7RMI - chains A and R of the 6 polymer chains in the assembly; structure by electron microscopy, 3.20 A resolution.

[Chain A]
Protein: Guanine nucleotide-binding protein G(s) subunit alpha isoforms short, with certain residues mutated to match Guanine nucleotide-binding protein G(q) subunit
Source organism: Homo sapiens
Reference sequence: P63092 (GNAS2_HUMAN); the construct has insertions or renumbered stretches relative to UniProt, so the offset changes along the chain: 26-56 = UniProt 26-56; 188-195 = UniProt 57-64; 204-253 = UniProt 204-253; 264-394 = UniProt 264-394
Sequence (229 residues; numbered 25 to 394; 141 numbers in that range are skipped by the numbering (no residue carries them; nothing is unmodelled there); the number before each row is that of its first residue):
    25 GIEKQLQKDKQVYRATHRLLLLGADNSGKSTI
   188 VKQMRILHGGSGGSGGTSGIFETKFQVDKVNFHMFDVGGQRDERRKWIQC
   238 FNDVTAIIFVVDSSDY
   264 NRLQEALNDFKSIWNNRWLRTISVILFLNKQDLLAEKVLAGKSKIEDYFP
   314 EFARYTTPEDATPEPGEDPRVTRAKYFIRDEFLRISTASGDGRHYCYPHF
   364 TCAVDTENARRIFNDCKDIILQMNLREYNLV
Disordered / not traced: 188-206, 304-310, 322-330
Sequence notes: expression tag (25); engineered mutation Asp49 (Gly in P63092), Asn50 (Glu in P63092), Asp249 (Ala in P63092), Asp252 (Ser in P63092), Asp272 (Leu in P63092), Ala372 (Ile in P63092), Ile375 (Val in P63092), Lys380 (Arg in P63092), Leu384 (Gln in P63092), Gln385 (Arg in P63092), Asn387 (His in P63092), Glu390 (Gln in P63092), Asn392 (Glu in P63092), Val394 (Leu in P63092); linker (196-203)

[Chain R]
Protein: Substance-P receptor
Source organism: Homo sapiens
Reference sequence: P25103 (NK1R_HUMAN); numbering as in UniProt (aligned over 1-407)
Sequence (418 residues; numbered -10 to 407; the number before each row is that of its first residue; numbers below 1 keep their minus sign (Asp-10 is residue -10)):
   -10 DYKDDDDASIDMDNVLPVDSDLSPNISTNTSEPNQFVQPAWQIVLWAAAY
    40 TVIVVTSVVGNVVVMWIILAHKRMRTVTNYFLVNLAFAEASMAAFNTVVN
    90 FTYAVHNEWYYGLFYCKFHNFFPIAAVFASIYSMTAVAFDRYMAIIHPLQ
   140 PRLSATATKVVICVIWVLALLLAFPQGYYSTTETMPSRVVCMIEWPEHPN
   190 KIYEKVYHICVTVLIYFLPLLVIGYAYTVVGITLWASEIPGDSSDRYHEQ
   240 VSAKRKVVKMMIVVVCTFAICWLPFHIFFLLPYINPDLYLKKFIQQVYLA
   290 IMWLAMSSTMYNPIIYCCLNDRFRLGFKHAFRCCPFISAGDYEGLEMKST
   340 RYLQTQGSVYKVSRLETTISTVVGAHEEEPEDGPKATPSSLDLTSNCSSR
   390 SDSKTMTESFSFSSNVLS
Disordered / not traced: -10 to 22, 225-237, 321-407
Sequence notes: expression tag (-10 to 0)
Disulfide bonds: Cys105-Cys180
Swiss-Prot annotation at these positions:
  - binding site (CP-96345): His197
  - lipidation: Cys322 (S-palmitoyl cysteine)
  - glycosylation (N-linked (GlcNAc...) asparagine): Asn14, Asn18
  - natural variant: Tyr192 (Y192H: Display properties similar to those of the wild-type receptor)
From the paper describing this entry:
  - mutagenesis - N85D, N85Q, N89D, H108A, H108Q, Y287F, Y287H: decreased signaling with Substance P 6-11
  - mutagenesis - R177M (20-fold): decreased signaling in response to SP
  - mutagenesis - R177M: unchanged expression
  - mutagenesis - R177M: unchanged signaling in response to Ca2+ mobilization
  - mutagenesis - M174I: unchanged signaling in response to Ca2+ signaling

[Chain A / chain R interface]
Contacting residue pairs (32; chain A residue first):
  Arg38(A) with Pro140(R)
  His41(A) with Leu138(R), hydrogen bond (side chain-backbone)
  Val217(A) with Leu138(R), hydrophobic
  Phe219(A) with Leu138(R), hydrophobic
  Phe376(A) with Leu138(R), hydrophobic
  Cys379(A) with Leu138(R)
  Lys380(A) with Pro137(R); Leu138(R)
  Ile383(A) with Pro137(R); Leu138(R), hydrophobic
  Leu384(A) with Ile134(R); Pro137(R)
  Gln385(A) with Lys243(R)
  Asn387(A) with Ala133(R); Pro137(R)
  Leu388(A) with Ile134(R), hydrophobic
  Arg389(A) with Asn309(R), hydrogen bond; Arg311(R), hydrogen bond (backbone-side chain)
  Tyr391(A) with Thr67(R); Ala133(R), hydrophobic; Arg141(R)
  Asn392(A) with Met63(R); Asn68(R), hydrogen bond; Leu71(R); Leu308(R); Asn309(R), hydrogen bond; Arg311(R); Phe312(R)
  Leu393(A) with Val246(R); Leu308(R)
  Val394(A) with Ala242(R), hydrophobic; Leu308(R)
Interface residues without a listed pair, chain A (19 interface residues in all): Ala39, Glu390
Interface residues without a listed pair, chain R (19 interface residues in all): Arg130, Gln139

[In short]
Chain A and chain R each contribute 19 residues to their interface, with 5 hydrogen bonds. Polar contacts
include His41(A)-Leu138(R), Arg389(A)-Asn309(R) and Arg389(A)-Arg311(R). The paper reports that N85D, N85Q and
N89D of chain R, among others, reduce signaling with Substance P 6-11; R177M of chain R reduces signaling in
response to SP; 9 substitutions were tested in all.
Chain A is Guanine nucleotide-binding protein G(s) subunit alpha isoforms short, with certain residues mutated
to match Guanine nucleotide-binding protein G(q) subunit and chain R is Substance-P receptor, both from Homo
sapiens; the structure, SP6-11 biased agonist bound to active human neurokinin 1 receptor in complex with
miniGs/q70, was determined by electron microscopy together with 7RMG and 7RMH from the same study.
